6RDO - chains R and S of the 31 polymer chains in the assembly; structure by electron microscopy, 3.10 A resolution.

# Chain R
Name: Mitochondrial ATP synthase subunit delta
Source organism: Polytomella sp. Pringsheim 198.80
Reference sequence: D7P7X6 (D7P7X6_9CHLO); residue numbers follow UniProt; this construct covers 1-199
Chain sequence (199 residues; row label = number of the first residue in the row):
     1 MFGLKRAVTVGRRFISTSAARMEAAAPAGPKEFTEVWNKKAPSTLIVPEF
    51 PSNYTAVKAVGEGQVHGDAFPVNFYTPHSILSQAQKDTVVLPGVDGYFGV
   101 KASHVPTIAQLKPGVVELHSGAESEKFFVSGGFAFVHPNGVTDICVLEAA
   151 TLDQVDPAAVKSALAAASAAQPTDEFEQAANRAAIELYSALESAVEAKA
Not modelled in the structure: 1-22

# Chain S
Name: ATP synthase gamma chain, mitochondrial
Source organism: Polytomella sp. Pringsheim 198.80
Reference sequence: Q4LDE7 (Q4LDE7_9CHLO); residues 1-317 here = UniProt positions 1-317
Chain sequence (317 residues; each row starts with the number of its first residue):
     1 MALRKAVLSLGLSQGVAAEAVLGSGMFNAVQHESVRYASNQAVKQRIRAI
    51 KNIGKITKAMKMVAASKMKNAQIAVEQSRGLVDPFVRLFGDFPAVNSNKS
   101 VVVAVTSDKGLCGGLNSNITKYTRATLATTESEGKDVVVVSIGDKGRSQL
   151 TRIESQRYQLAIADTYKVRVTFGQASLIVEELIKHNPQSYQILFNKFRSA
   201 ISFKPTVATILSPDLLEKQLEDVTGNSLDAYDIEASHERSDVLRDLTEFH
   251 LGVTLYNAMLENNCSEHASRMSAMENSTKSAGEMLGKLTLDYNRKRQATI
   301 TTELIEIIAGASALMDE
Not modelled in the structure: 1-38, 316-317

# Interface between chain R and chain S
Contacting residue pairs (103):
  Glu-23(R) / Gln-219(S)
  Glu-23(R) / Asp-222(S)
  Ala-24(R) / Gln-219(S)
  Ala-24(R) / Asp-222(S)
  Ala-26(R) / Val-95(S)
  Ala-26(R) / Asn-96(S)
  Ala-26(R) / Leu-220(S)
  Ala-28(R) / Phe-92(S)  hydrophobic
  Ala-28(R) / Ala-94(S)
  Ala-28(R) / Val-95(S)  hydrophobic
  Gly-29(R) / Asp-91(S)
  Gly-29(R) / Pro-93(S)
  Glu-32(R) / Ala-94(S)
  Phe-33(R) / Pro-93(S)  hydrophobic
  Phe-33(R) / Ala-94(S)  hydrophobic
  Phe-33(R) / Thr-129(S)
  Val-36(R) / Thr-129(S)
  Trp-37(R) / Tyr-122(S)  hydrophobic
  Trp-37(R) / Ala-125(S)  hydrogen bond (side chain-backbone)
  Trp-37(R) / Thr-126(S)
  Trp-37(R) / Thr-129(S)
  Lys-40(R) / Ala-128(S)  hydrogen bond (side chain-backbone)
  Lys-40(R) / Thr-129(S)
  Lys-40(R) / Glu-131(S)
  Ala-41(R) / Ala-125(S)  hydrophobic
  Leu-45(R) / Lys-121(S)
  Leu-45(R) / Tyr-122(S)  hydrophobic
  Leu-45(R) / Ala-125(S)  hydrophobic
  Ile-46(R) / Tyr-122(S)  hydrogen bond (backbone-side chain)
  Pro-48(R) / Thr-126(S)
  Pro-48(R) / Pro-205(S)
  Pro-48(R) / Val-207(S)  hydrophobic
  Glu-49(R) / Lys-204(S)
  Glu-49(R) / Pro-205(S)  hydrogen bond (backbone-backbone)
  Glu-49(R) / Thr-206(S)
  Glu-49(R) / Val-207(S)  hydrogen bond (backbone-backbone)
  Phe-50(R) / Asp-91(S)
  Phe-50(R) / Pro-93(S)  hydrophobic
  Phe-50(R) / Val-207(S)
  Pro-51(R) / Asp-91(S)
  Pro-51(R) / Val-207(S)
  Ser-52(R) / Val-86(S)
  Ser-52(R) / Asp-91(S)  hydrogen bond
  Tyr-54(R) / Lys-196(S)
  Tyr-54(R) / Arg-198(S)
  Thr-55(R) / Asp-83(S)
  Thr-55(R) / Val-86(S)
  Val-57(R) / Arg-87(S)  hydrogen bond (backbone-side chain)
  Lys-58(R) / Arg-87(S)
  Ala-59(R) / Arg-87(S)
  Ala-59(R) / Tyr-231(S)
  Asn-73(R) / Arg-87(S)  hydrogen bond
  Tyr-75(R) / Gly-80(S)
  Tyr-75(R) / Leu-81(S)  hydrophobic
  Tyr-75(R) / Pro-84(S)
  Tyr-75(R) / Arg-87(S)
  Thr-76(R) / Leu-81(S)
  Pro-77(R) / Ser-78(S)
  Pro-77(R) / Leu-81(S)
  Pro-77(R) / Phe-172(S)  hydrophobic
  Pro-77(R) / Tyr-256(S)
  His-78(R) / Gln-77(S)
  Ser-79(R) / Gln-77(S)
  Ile-80(R) / Gln-77(S)
  Ile-80(R) / Gly-80(S)
  Gly-93(R) / Glu-234(S)
  Val-94(R) / Glu-234(S)
  Val-94(R) / Ala-235(S)
  Val-94(R) / Ser-236(S)
  Asp-95(R) / Glu-234(S)  hydrogen bond (backbone-side chain)
  Asp-95(R) / Ala-235(S)
  Val-105(R) / Asp-232(S)
  Pro-106(R) / Ala-230(S)
  Pro-106(R) / Tyr-231(S)
  Pro-106(R) / Asp-232(S)  hydrogen bond (backbone-backbone)
  Thr-107(R) / Tyr-231(S)
  Thr-107(R) / Asp-232(S)
  Ile-108(R) / Tyr-231(S)  hydrophobic
  Ile-108(R) / Asp-232(S)  hydrogen bond (backbone-backbone)
  Ile-108(R) / Ile-233(S)
  Ile-108(R) / Glu-234(S)  hydrogen bond (backbone-backbone)
  Ile-108(R) / Leu-246(S)  hydrophobic
  Ala-109(R) / Glu-234(S)
  Gln-110(R) / Glu-234(S)
  Phe-133(R) / Val-242(S)  hydrophobic
  Phe-133(R) / Asp-245(S)
  Phe-133(R) / Leu-246(S)  hydrophobic
  Phe-133(R) / Phe-249(S)  hydrophobic
  Phe-135(R) / Pro-84(S)  hydrophobic
  Phe-135(R) / Leu-88(S)  hydrophobic
  Phe-135(R) / Leu-246(S)  hydrophobic
  Val-136(R) / Tyr-231(S)
  His-137(R) / Arg-87(S)
  His-137(R) / Leu-88(S)
  His-137(R) / Tyr-231(S)
  Pro-138(R) / Tyr-231(S)
  Asp-143(R) / Pro-84(S)
  Asp-143(R) / Arg-87(S)  salt bridge
  Cys-145(R) / Leu-81(S)  hydrophobic
  Cys-145(R) / Pro-84(S)  hydrophobic
  Cys-145(R) / Phe-249(S)
  Leu-147(R) / Phe-172(S)  hydrophobic
  Leu-147(R) / Phe-249(S)  hydrophobic
Interface residues without a listed pair, chain R (51 interface residues in all): Pro-30, Gly-96, Phe-98, Val-141
Interface residues without a listed pair, chain S (49 interface residues in all): Glu-76, Val-82, Phe-85, Ala-208, Leu-228

# Overview
51 residues of chain R and 49 residues of chain S are in contact, with 12 hydrogen bonds and 1 salt bridge.
Polar contacts include Asp-143(R)/Arg-87(S), Trp-37(R)/Ala-125(S) and Lys-40(R)/Ala-128(S).
Here chain R is Mitochondrial ATP synthase subunit delta and chain S is ATP synthase gamma chain,
mitochondrial, both from Polytomella sp. Pringsheim 198.80. Entry 6RDO (Cryo-EM structure of Polytomella F-ATP
synthase, Rotary substate 1C, composite map) was determined by electron microscopy together with 6RD4, 6RD5,
6RD6, 6RD7, 6RD8, 6RD9 and 46 further entries from the same study.
